Entry 4B9W (X-ray diffraction, 2.10 A resolution); this record covers chains A and B of the 4 polymer chains in the assembly.

# Chain A (and B)
Name: Tudor domain-containing protein 1
From: Mus musculus
Notes: fragment: extended tudor domain td3, residues 692-892; chain B of this document is another copy of the same molecule, construct and numbering; everything in this record applies to it too
UniProt: Q99MV1 (TDRD1_MOUSE); residue numbers follow UniProt; this construct covers 692-892
Chain sequence (201 residues; numbered 692 to 892; the number before each row is that of its first residue):
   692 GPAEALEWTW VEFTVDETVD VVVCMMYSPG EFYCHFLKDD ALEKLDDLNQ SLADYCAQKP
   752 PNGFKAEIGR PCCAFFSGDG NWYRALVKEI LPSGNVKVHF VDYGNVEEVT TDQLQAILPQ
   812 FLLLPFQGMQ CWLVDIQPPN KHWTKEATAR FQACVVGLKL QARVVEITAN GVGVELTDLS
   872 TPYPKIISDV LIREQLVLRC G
Disordered / not traced: 692-696 (chain B: 692-696, 750-754)
UniProt features mapped onto this chain:
  - mutagenesis: Tyr774 (Y774N: Strongly reduced binding to symmetric dimethylarginines), Asn796 (N796A: Significantly reduced binding to symmetric dimethylarginines)
Reported in the primary citation:
  - contacts within the chain: Trp699-Phe817 (hydrophobic contact), Trp701-Phe817 (hydrophobic contact), Phe704-Phe727 (hydrophobic contact), Phe704-Met820 (hydrophobic contact), Tyr724-Gly795 (hydrophobic contact), Glu708-Lys729, Glu703-Lys729 (backbone contact), Leu739-Arg775 (hydrophobic contact), Phe767-Gly769, Asp770-Tyr774 (hydrogen bond), Arg775-Asp793 (salt bridge), Asn740-Tyr794 (hydrogen bond), Asn796-Glu798, Arg775-Ile808 (hydrophobic contact), Arg775-Phe812 (backbone contact), Arg775-Leu815 (backbone contact), Arg775-Pro816 (backbone contact), Arg775-Phe817 (hydrophobic contact)
  - mutagenesis - Y774N (Kd 270 uM), N796A (KD 1.4 mM): decreased binding to Piwi-like protein 2
  - mutagenesis - Y774N (Kd 2 mM): decreased binding to Rme2
  - mutagenesis - Y774A: abolished binding to Rme2
  - mutagenesis - Y774A: abolished binding to Piwi-like protein 2

# Chain A / chain B interface
Residue-residue contacts - 16 pairs, chain A then chain B:
  Ala757(A) - Lys836(B)  hydrogen bond (backbone-side chain)
  Glu758(A) - Thr835(B)
  Glu758(A) - Lys836(B)  hydrogen bond (side chain-backbone)
  Ile759(A) - His833(B)
  Ile759(A) - Trp834(B)
  Gly760(A) - His833(B)
  Ile781(A) - Lys836(B)
  Lys788(A) - Lys788(B)
  Lys832(A) - Trp699(B)
  His833(A) - Ile759(B)
  His833(A) - Gly760(B)
  Trp834(A) - Ile759(B)
  Thr835(A) - Glu758(B)
  Lys836(A) - Ala757(B)  hydrogen bond (side chain-backbone)
  Lys836(A) - Glu758(B)  hydrogen bond (backbone-side chain)
  Lys836(A) - Ile781(B)

# In short
Chain A and chain B each contribute 11 residues to their interface; the contacts include 4 hydrogen bonds.
Polar contacts include Ala757(A)-Lys836(B) and Glu758(A)-Lys836(B). From the paper: Y774N and N796A of chain A
reduce binding to Piwi-like protein 2; contacts within the chain involving Trp699(A), Phe817(A) and Trp701(A)
among others.
Chain A and chain B are both Tudor domain-containing protein 1 (Mus musculus); the structure, Structure of
extended Tudor domain TD3 from mouse TDRD1 in complex with MILI peptide containing dimethylarginine ..., was
determined by X-ray diffraction, deposited together with 4B9X.
